Entry 7OY2 (electron microscopy, 2.06 A resolution); this record covers chains C and X of the 3 polymer chains in the assembly.

# Chain C
Molecule: Cytochrome bd-II ubiquinol oxidase subunit 1
Organism: Escherichia coli K-12
Notes: EC 7.1.1.3
UniProt: P26459 (APPC_ECOLI); numbering as in UniProt (aligned over 1-514)
Chain sequence (514 residues; numbered 1 to 514; the number before each row is that of its first residue):
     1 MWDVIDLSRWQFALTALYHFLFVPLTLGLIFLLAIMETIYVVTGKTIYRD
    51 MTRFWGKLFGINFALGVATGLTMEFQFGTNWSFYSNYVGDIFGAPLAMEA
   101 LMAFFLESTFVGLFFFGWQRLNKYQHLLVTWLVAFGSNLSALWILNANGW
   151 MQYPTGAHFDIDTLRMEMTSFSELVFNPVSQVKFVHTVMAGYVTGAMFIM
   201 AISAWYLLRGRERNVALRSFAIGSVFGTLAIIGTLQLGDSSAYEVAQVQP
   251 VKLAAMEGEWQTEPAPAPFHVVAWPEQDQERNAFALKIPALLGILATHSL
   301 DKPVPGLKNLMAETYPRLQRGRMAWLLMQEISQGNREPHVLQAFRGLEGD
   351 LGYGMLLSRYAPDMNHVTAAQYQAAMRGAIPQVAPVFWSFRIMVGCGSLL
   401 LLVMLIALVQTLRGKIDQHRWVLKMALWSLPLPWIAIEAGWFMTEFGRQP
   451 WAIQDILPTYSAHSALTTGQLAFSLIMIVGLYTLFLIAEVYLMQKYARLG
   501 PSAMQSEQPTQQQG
Disordered / not traced: 1, 260-308, 505-514
Swiss-Prot annotation at these positions:
  - binding site (heme): H19, H186, M393

# Chain X
Molecule: Putative cytochrome bd-II ubiquinol oxidase subunit AppX
Organism: Escherichia coli K-12
UniProt: P24244 (APPX_ECOLI); residue numbers follow UniProt; this construct covers 1-30
Chain sequence (61 residues; row label = number of the first residue in the row):
     1 MWYLLWFVGILLMCSLSTLVLVWLDPRLKSIEGRGTSGSSGSGSGGSGSG
    51 GGGWSHPQFEK
Disordered / not traced: 29-61
Construct notes: expression tag (31-61)

# Interface between chain C and chain X
Residue-residue contacts - 49 pairs, chain C then chain X:
  F31(C) with I10(X), hydrophobic; C14(X), hydrophobic
  I35(C) with C14(X), hydrophobic; S17(X)
  T38(C) with T18(X)
  I39(C) with T18(X); L21(X), hydrophobic
  T43(C) with V22(X)
  K45(C) with D25(X), salt bridge
  Y48(C) with L21(X); D25(X), hydrogen bond
  W131(C) with C14(X), hydrophobic
  F135(C) with W6(X), hydrophobic; F7(X), hydrophobic
  N138(C) with W6(X)
  L142(C) with Y3(X), hydrophobic
  N146(C) with Y3(X)
  V175(C) with Y3(X), hydrogen bond (backbone-side chain)
  F176(C) with M1(X), hydrophobic
  S180(C) with Y3(X)
  Q181(C) with M1(X), hydrogen bond; W2(X), hydrogen bond (side chain-backbone); Y3(X)
  V182(C) with W2(X)
  F184(C) with Y3(X), hydrophobic; W6(X), hydrophobic
  V185(C) with W2(X); W6(X), hydrophobic
  V188(C) with W6(X)
  M189(C) with M13(X), hydrophobic
  Y192(C) with W6(X), hydrogen bond; I10(X), hydrophobic; M13(X), hydrophobic
  R218(C) with D25(X), salt bridge; L28(X)
  A221(C) with L21(X), hydrophobic; L24(X), hydrophobic
  I222(C) with L21(X), hydrophobic
  V225(C) with S17(X); V20(X), hydrophobic
  F226(C) with M13(X), hydrophobic; S17(X)
  L229(C) with M13(X), hydrophobic; L16(X), hydrophobic
  A230(C) with M13(X)
  S240(C) with W2(X)
  T411(C) with L24(X)
  L412(C) with W23(X); L24(X)
Interface residues without a listed pair, chain C (36 interface residues in all): V42, N177, L237, I416
Interface residues without a listed pair, chain X (19 interface residues in all): L11

# Summary
36 residues of chain C face 19 of chain X across their interface; the contacts include 5 hydrogen bonds and 2
salt bridges. Polar pairs include K45(C)-D25(X), R218(C)-D25(X) and Y48(C)-D25(X). UniProt lists 3
heme-binding residues on chain C.
Here chain C is Cytochrome bd-II ubiquinol oxidase subunit 1 and chain X is Putative cytochrome bd-II
ubiquinol oxidase subunit AppX, both from Escherichia coli K-12. Entry 7OY2 (High resolution structure of
cytochrome bd-II oxidase from E. coli) was determined by electron microscopy.
